Entry 9E6N (electron microscopy, 2.80 A resolution); this record covers chains B and X of the 12 polymer chains in the assembly.

[Chain B]
Protein: DNA repair protein RAD51
Organism: Saccharomyces cerevisiae
UniProt: P25454 (RAD51_YEAST); residues 80-400 here = UniProt positions 80-400
Amino-acid sequence (321 residues; row label = number of the first residue in the row):
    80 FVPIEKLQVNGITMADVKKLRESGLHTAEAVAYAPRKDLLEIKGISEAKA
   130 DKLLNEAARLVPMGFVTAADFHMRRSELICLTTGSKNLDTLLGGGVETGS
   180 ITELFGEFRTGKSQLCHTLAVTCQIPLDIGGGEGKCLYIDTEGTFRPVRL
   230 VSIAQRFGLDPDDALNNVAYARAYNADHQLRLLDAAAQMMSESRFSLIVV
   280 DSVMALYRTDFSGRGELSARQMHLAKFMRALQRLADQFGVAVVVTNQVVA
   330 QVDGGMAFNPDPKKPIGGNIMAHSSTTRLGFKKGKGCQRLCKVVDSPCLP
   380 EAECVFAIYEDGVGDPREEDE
Unresolved in the structure: 80
UniProt features mapped onto this chain:
  - binding site (ATP): Gly-185 to Ser-192
Ion coordination: Mg2+: Ser-192 (together with ATP)
Ligand contacts:
  - ATP (adenosine-5'-triphosphate), molecule 1: Glu-186, Phe-187, Arg-188, Thr-189, Gly-190, Lys-191, Ser-192, Gln-193, Glu-221, Arg-228, Arg-368, Ile-387, Tyr-388, Glu-389
  - ATP, molecule 2: His-352, Val-373, Asp-374, Ser-375, Pro-376, Cys-377, Leu-378, Pro-379, Glu-380
What the authors report for this chain:
  - specificity-determining residues: Glu-108, Arg-138, Pro-141, Asp-149, Glu-156, Gly-178, Gln-267, Glu-271, Gly-318 (proposed by the authors, not directly observed)
  - mutagenesis - D239A, D239A/D241A, D239A/D242A, D241A, D241A/D242A, D242A: unchanged growth in response to MMS
  - mutagenesis - D239A/D241A/D242A: abolished growth
  - mutagenesis - D239A/D241A/D242A: unchanged catalytic activity
  - mutagenesis - D239A/D241A/D242A (500 mM NaCl): decreased stability

[Chain X]
Molecule: 18-nt DNA strand
Sequence (18 nucleotides; row label = number of the first residue in the row):
     1 TTTTTTTTTTTTTTTTTT

[How chain B and chain X interact]
Contacting residue pairs (26):
  Arg-287(B) / DT6(X)  salt bridge to the phosphate
  Arg-293(B) / DT4(X)  hydrogen bond to the base
  Arg-293(B) / DT5(X)  hydrogen bond to the base
  Leu-296(B) / DT3(X)  base contact
  Leu-296(B) / DT4(X)  sugar contact
  Ser-297(B) / DT2(X)  base contact
  Arg-299(B) / DT4(X)  phosphate contact
  Arg-299(B) / DT5(X)  salt bridge to the phosphate
  Gln-300(B) / DT3(X)  sugar contact
  Gln-300(B) / DT4(X)  hydrogen bond to the phosphate
  Val-328(B) / DT6(X)  phosphate contact
  Val-328(B) / DT7(X)  phosphate contact
  Ala-329(B) / DT6(X)  base contact
  Ala-329(B) / DT7(X)  hydrogen bond to the phosphate
  Gln-330(B) / DT6(X)  base contact
  Val-331(B) / DT6(X)  base contact
  Val-331(B) / DT7(X)  base contact
  Asp-332(B) / DT6(X)  base contact
  Lys-343(B) / DT5(X)  base contact
  Lys-343(B) / DT6(X)  base contact
  Ile-345(B) / DT5(X)  phosphate contact
  Gly-346(B) / DT5(X)  hydrogen bond to the phosphate
  Gly-347(B) / DT4(X)  phosphate contact
  Gly-347(B) / DT5(X)  phosphate contact
  Asn-348(B) / DT4(X)  hydrogen bond to the phosphate
  Ile-349(B) / DT4(X)  phosphate contact

[Summary]
The interface between chain B and chain X involves 17 residues on one side and 6 on the other, with 6 hydrogen
bonds and 2 salt bridges. Among the polar pairs are Arg-293(B)/DT4(X), Arg-293(B)/DT5(X) and
Gln-300(B)/DT4(X). From the paper: D239A/D241A/D242A of chain B abolish growth; specificity determinants
Glu-108(B), Arg-138(B) and Pro-141(B) among others; 7 substitutions were tested in all.
Chain B is DNA repair protein RAD51 (Saccharomyces cerevisiae) and chain X is an 18-nt DNA strand; the
structure, Cryo-EM structure of yeast Rad51 nucleoprotein filament bound to Hed1, was determined by electron
microscopy, deposited together with 9E6L.
